6JCB - chains A and B; structure by X-ray diffraction, 2.85 A resolution.

# Chain A (and B)
Molecule: CrmG
Source organism: Actinoalloteichus sp. WH1-2216-6
Notes: chain B of this document is another copy of the same molecule, construct and numbering; everything in this record applies to it too
Reference sequence: H8Y6N2 (H8Y6N2_9PSEU); numbering as in UniProt (aligned over 1-523)
Sequence (523 residues; numbered 1 to 523; the number before each row is that of its first residue):
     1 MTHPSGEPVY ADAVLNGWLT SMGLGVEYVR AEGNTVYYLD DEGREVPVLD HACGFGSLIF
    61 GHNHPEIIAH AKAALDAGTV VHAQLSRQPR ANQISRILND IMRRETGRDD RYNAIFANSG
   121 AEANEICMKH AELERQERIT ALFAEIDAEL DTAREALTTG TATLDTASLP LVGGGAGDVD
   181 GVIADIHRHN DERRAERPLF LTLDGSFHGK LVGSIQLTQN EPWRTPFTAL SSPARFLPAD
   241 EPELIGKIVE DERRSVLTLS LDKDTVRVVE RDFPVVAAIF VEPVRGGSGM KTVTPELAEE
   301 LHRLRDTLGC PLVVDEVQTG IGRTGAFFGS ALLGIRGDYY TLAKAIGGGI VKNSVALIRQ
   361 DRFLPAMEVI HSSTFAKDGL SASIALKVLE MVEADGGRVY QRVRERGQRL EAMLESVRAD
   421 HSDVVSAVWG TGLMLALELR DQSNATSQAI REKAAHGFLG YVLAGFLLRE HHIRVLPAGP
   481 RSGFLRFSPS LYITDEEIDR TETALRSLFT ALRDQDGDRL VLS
Unresolved in the structure: 1-5, 172-177, 210-232, 369-371 (chain B: 1-5, 172-177, 209-233, 369-372)
From the paper describing this entry:
  - conformationally variable residues (loop rearrangement, order/disorder transition, side-chain flip): Gly-209 to Pro-233, Val-317 to Ile-321, Lys-344, Val-369 to His-371
  - catalytic residues: Lys-344 (citing earlier work)
  - mutagenesis - W223A: increased catalytic activity on PLP conversion to PMP

# How chain A and chain B interact
Contacting residue pairs (135; chain A residue first):
  Pro-8(A) / Arg-111(B)
  Val-9(A) / Asn-92(B)
  Val-9(A) / Arg-111(B)
  Val-9(A) / Gln-360(B)  hydrogen bond (backbone-side chain)
  Tyr-10(A) / Asn-92(B)  hydrogen bond (backbone-side chain)
  Tyr-10(A) / Ser-95(B)  hydrogen bond (backbone-side chain)
  Tyr-10(A) / Arg-96(B)
  Tyr-10(A) / Asn-99(B)
  Tyr-10(A) / Arg-111(B)  hydrogen bond
  Tyr-10(A) / Tyr-112(B)
  Tyr-10(A) / Asn-113(B)
  Tyr-10(A) / Ala-114(B)  hydrogen bond (backbone-backbone)
  Tyr-10(A) / Gln-360(B)
  Ala-11(A) / Asn-92(B)  hydrogen bond (backbone-side chain)
  Ala-11(A) / Asn-113(B)
  Ala-11(A) / Ala-114(B)
  Asp-12(A) / Gln-88(B)
  Asp-12(A) / Ala-91(B)
  Asp-12(A) / Glu-368(B)
  Asp-12(A) / Lys-377(B)  salt bridge
  Ala-13(A) / Glu-368(B)
  Val-14(A) / Pro-365(B)  hydrophobic
  Val-14(A) / Glu-368(B)  hydrogen bond (backbone-side chain)
  Leu-15(A) / Glu-368(B)  hydrogen bond (backbone-side chain)
  Leu-15(A) / Lys-377(B)
  Asn-16(A) / Arg-87(B)
  Leu-19(A) / Leu-85(B)
  Leu-19(A) / Ser-86(B)
  Gly-25(A) / Arg-87(B)  hydrogen bond (backbone-side chain)
  Val-26(A) / Ser-86(B)
  Val-26(A) / Arg-87(B)  hydrogen bond (backbone-backbone)
  Glu-27(A) / Arg-87(B)  salt bridge
  Glu-27(A) / Pro-89(B)
  Tyr-28(A) / Val-80(B)
  Tyr-28(A) / Ser-86(B)
  Arg-30(A) / Ala-77(B)
  Arg-30(A) / Gly-78(B)
  Arg-30(A) / Val-80(B)
  Ala-31(A) / Gly-78(B)  hydrogen bond (backbone-backbone)
  Ala-31(A) / Val-80(B)
  Gly-54(A) / His-82(B)
  Gly-54(A) / Gln-84(B)
  Gly-54(A) / Thr-374(B)
  Phe-55(A) / Gln-84(B)
  Phe-55(A) / Thr-374(B)
  Ser-57(A) / His-82(B)
  Ser-57(A) / Thr-374(B)
  Leu-58(A) / His-82(B)
  His-62(A) / His-82(B)
  Asn-63(A) / Gly-78(B)  hydrogen bond (side chain-backbone)
  Asn-63(A) / Thr-79(B)  hydrogen bond (side chain-backbone)
  Asn-63(A) / Val-81(B)
  Ile-68(A) / Leu-75(B)  hydrophobic
  Lys-72(A) / Asp-76(B)  salt bridge
  Leu-75(A) / Ile-68(B)  hydrophobic
  Leu-75(A) / Ile-350(B)  hydrophobic
  Asp-76(A) / Lys-72(B)  salt bridge
  Ala-77(A) / Arg-30(B)
  Gly-78(A) / Arg-30(B)
  Gly-78(A) / Ala-31(B)  hydrogen bond (backbone-backbone)
  Gly-78(A) / Asn-63(B)  hydrogen bond (backbone-side chain)
  Thr-79(A) / Asn-63(B)  hydrogen bond (backbone-side chain)
  Val-80(A) / Tyr-28(B)
  Val-80(A) / Arg-30(B)
  Val-80(A) / Ala-31(B)
  Val-81(A) / Asn-63(B)
  Val-81(A) / Gly-349(B)
  Val-81(A) / Ile-350(B)
  His-82(A) / Gly-54(B)
  His-82(A) / Ser-57(B)
  His-82(A) / His-62(B)
  His-82(A) / Gly-349(B)
  Ala-83(A) / Arg-474(B)
  Gln-84(A) / Gly-54(B)
  Gln-84(A) / Phe-55(B)
  Gln-84(A) / Arg-474(B)  hydrogen bond (backbone-side chain)
  Gln-84(A) / Leu-476(B)
  Leu-85(A) / Leu-19(B)
  Leu-85(A) / Leu-24(B)
  Leu-85(A) / Tyr-461(B)  hydrophobic
  Ser-86(A) / Leu-19(B)
  Ser-86(A) / Val-26(B)
  Ser-86(A) / Tyr-28(B)
  Arg-87(A) / Asn-16(B)
  Arg-87(A) / Thr-20(B)  hydrogen bond
  Arg-87(A) / Gly-25(B)
  Arg-87(A) / Val-26(B)  hydrogen bond (backbone-backbone)
  Arg-87(A) / Glu-27(B)
  Gln-88(A) / Asp-12(B)
  Pro-89(A) / Glu-27(B)
  Ala-91(A) / Ala-11(B)
  Ala-91(A) / Asp-12(B)
  Asn-92(A) / Val-9(B)
  Asn-92(A) / Tyr-10(B)  hydrogen bond (side chain-backbone)
  Asn-92(A) / Ala-11(B)  hydrogen bond (side chain-backbone)
  Ser-95(A) / Tyr-10(B)  hydrogen bond (side chain-backbone)
  Arg-96(A) / Tyr-10(B)
  Asn-99(A) / Tyr-10(B)
  Arg-111(A) / Pro-8(B)
  Arg-111(A) / Val-9(B)
  Arg-111(A) / Tyr-10(B)
  Tyr-112(A) / Tyr-10(B)
  Asn-113(A) / Tyr-10(B)
  Ala-114(A) / Tyr-10(B)  hydrogen bond (backbone-backbone)
  Asn-118(A) / Lys-352(B)  hydrogen bond
  Ser-119(A) / Glu-122(B)  hydrogen bond
  Glu-122(A) / Ser-119(B)  hydrogen bond
  Lys-344(A) / Thr-374(B)
  Gly-349(A) / Val-81(B)
  Gly-349(A) / His-82(B)
  Ile-350(A) / Leu-75(B)  hydrophobic
  Ile-350(A) / Val-81(B)
  Ile-350(A) / Leu-380(B)
  Lys-352(A) / Asn-118(B)  hydrogen bond
  Lys-352(A) / Lys-352(B)  hydrogen bond (side chain-backbone)
  Lys-352(A) / Phe-375(B)
  Lys-352(A) / Asp-378(B)  salt bridge
  Lys-352(A) / Ser-381(B)
  Gln-360(A) / Val-9(B)  hydrogen bond (side chain-backbone)
  Pro-365(A) / Val-14(B)  hydrophobic
  Glu-368(A) / Asp-12(B)
  Glu-368(A) / Ala-13(B)  hydrogen bond (side chain-backbone)
  Glu-368(A) / Val-14(B)  hydrogen bond (side chain-backbone)
  Glu-368(A) / Leu-15(B)  hydrogen bond (side chain-backbone)
  Thr-374(A) / Ser-57(B)
  Thr-374(A) / Lys-344(B)
  Phe-375(A) / Lys-352(B)
  Lys-377(A) / Asp-12(B)  salt bridge
  Lys-377(A) / Leu-15(B)
  Asp-378(A) / Lys-352(B)  salt bridge
  Leu-380(A) / Ile-350(B)
  Tyr-461(A) / Leu-85(B)  hydrophobic
  Arg-474(A) / Ala-83(B)
  Arg-474(A) / Gln-84(B)  hydrogen bond (side chain-backbone)
  Leu-476(A) / Gln-84(B)
Interface residues without a listed pair, chain A (79 interface residues in all): Trp-18, Leu-24, Val-29, Asp-50, Ala-71, Ala-117, Ala-121, Glu-125, Gln-318, Ala-343, Val-351, Asn-353, Ser-381
Interface residues without a listed pair, chain B (79 interface residues in all): Trp-18, Val-29, Asp-50, Leu-58, Ala-71, Ala-117, Ala-121, Glu-125, Gln-318, Ala-343, Asn-353

# Summary
Chain A and chain B each contribute 79 residues to their interface; the contacts include 33 hydrogen bonds and
7 salt bridges. Polar contacts include Asp-12(A)/Lys-377(B), Glu-27(A)/Arg-87(B) and Lys-72(A)/Asp-76(B). From
the paper: the catalytic residue Lys-344(A); W223A of chain A increases catalytic activity on PLP conversion
to PMP.
Both chains are CrmG (Actinoalloteichus sp. WH1-2216-6). Entry 6JCB (Crystal structure of aminotransferase
CrmG from Actinoalloteichus sp. WH1-2216-6 in C2 space group) was determined by X-ray diffraction, deposited
together with 6JC7, 6JC8, 6JC9 and 6JCA.
